Entry 5TMQ (X-ray diffraction, 2.24 A resolution); this record covers chains A and B of the 4 polymer chains in the assembly.

# Chain A (and B)
Molecule: Estrogen receptor
Source organism: Homo sapiens
Notes: fragment: ligand-binding domain; chain B of this document is another copy of the same molecule, construct and numbering; everything in this record applies to it too
UniProt: P03372 (ESR1_HUMAN), isoform P03372-3; residues 298-554 here correspond to UniProt positions 125-381 (UniProt number = residue number - 173)
Amino-acid sequence (257 residues; each row starts with the number of its first residue):
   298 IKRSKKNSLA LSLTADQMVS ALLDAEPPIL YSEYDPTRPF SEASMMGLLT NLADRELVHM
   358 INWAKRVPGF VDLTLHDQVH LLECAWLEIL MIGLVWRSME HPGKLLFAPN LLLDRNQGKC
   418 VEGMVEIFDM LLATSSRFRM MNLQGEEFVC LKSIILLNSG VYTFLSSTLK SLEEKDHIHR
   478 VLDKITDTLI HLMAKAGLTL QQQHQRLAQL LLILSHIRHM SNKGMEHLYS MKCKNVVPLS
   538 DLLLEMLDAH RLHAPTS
Disordered / not traced: 298-304, 462-471, 549-554 (chain B: 298-302, 462-464, 549-554)
Differences from the reference sequence: engineered mutation Ser537 (Tyr364 in P03372)
Ligand contacts: 7M7 (4-bromophenyl 4,4''-dihydroxy-[1,1':2',1''-terphenyl]-4'-sulfonate): Met342, Met343, Leu346, Thr347, Ala350, Glu353, Trp383, Leu384, Leu387, Met388, Leu391, Arg394, Phe404, Leu410, Gln414, Gly415, Val418, Met421, Ile424, Phe425, Leu428, Gly521, His524, Leu525, Leu540

# How chain A and chain B interact
Residue-residue contacts (56; chain A residue first):
  Met427(A) with Thr460(B)
  Ala430(A) with Tyr459(B)
  Arg434(A) with Tyr459(B), hydrogen bond; His476(B), hydrogen bond
  Ile451(A) with Leu509(B), hydrophobic
  Asn455(A) with Leu509(B); His513(B), hydrogen bond (backbone-side chain)
  Ser456(A) with His513(B)
  Tyr459(A) with Ala430(B); Arg434(B), hydrogen bond; Ile510(B); His513(B)
  Thr460(A) with Met427(B)
  His476(A) with Arg434(B), hydrogen bond
  Asp480(A) with Gln502(B); Gln506(B), hydrogen bond
  Thr483(A) with His501(B); Gln502(B); Ala505(B)
  Asp484(A) with Gln498(B), hydrogen bond; Gln502(B), hydrogen bond
  Ile487(A) with His501(B)
  Leu497(A) with Leu497(B), hydrophobic
  Gln498(A) with Asp484(B)
  His501(A) with Thr483(B); Asp484(B), salt bridge; Ile487(B); His501(B), hydrogen bond; Leu504(B)
  Gln502(A) with Asp480(B); Asp484(B), hydrogen bond
  Leu504(A) with His501(B)
  Ala505(A) with Thr483(B); Leu508(B), hydrophobic
  Gln506(A) with Asp480(B), hydrogen bond
  Leu508(A) with Ala505(B), hydrophobic
  Leu509(A) with Ile451(B), hydrophobic; Asn455(B)
  Ile510(A) with Tyr459(B)
  Leu511(A) with Leu509(B), hydrophobic; Ser512(B)
  Ser512(A) with Arg515(B), hydrogen bond
  His513(A) with Asn455(B), hydrogen bond (side chain-backbone); Ser456(B); Val458(B); Tyr459(B); Arg515(B), hydrogen bond
  Arg515(A) with Ser512(B), hydrogen bond; His513(B), hydrogen bond; His516(B)
  His516(A) with Arg515(B); Asn519(B), hydrogen bond
  Asn519(A) with His516(B), hydrogen bond; Asn519(B), hydrogen bond
  Lys520(A) with His547(B), hydrogen bond (side chain-backbone)
  His547(A) with Lys520(B), hydrogen bond (backbone-side chain)
Interface residues without a listed pair, chain A (36 interface residues in all): Glu385, Gly457, Val458, Leu479, Glu523
Interface residues without a listed pair, chain B (36 interface residues in all): Glu385, Gly457, Leu479, Leu511, Glu523

# Overview
The chain A/chain B interface involves 36 residues from each chain, with 21 hydrogen bonds and 1 salt bridge.
Among the polar pairs are His501(A)-Asp484(B), Arg434(A)-Tyr459(B) and Arg434(A)-His476(B). Chain A binds
compound 7M7.
Both chains are Estrogen receptor (Homo sapiens). Entry 5TMQ (Crystal Structure of the ER-alpha Ligand-binding
Domain (Y537S) in Complex with the Arene Core OBHS derivative ...) was determined by X-ray diffraction,
deposited together with 5KR9, 5KRA, 5KRC, 5KRF, 5KRH, 5KRI and 43 further entries.
